8HCX - chains A and B of the 6 polymer chains in the assembly; structure by electron microscopy, 3.50 A resolution.

== Chain A ==
Name: Guanine nucleotide-binding protein G(q) subunit alpha-1
Organism: Homo sapiens
Sequence (246 residues; row label = number of the first residue in the row; note: 113 numbers in that range are skipped by the numbering (no residue carries them; nothing is unmodelled there)):
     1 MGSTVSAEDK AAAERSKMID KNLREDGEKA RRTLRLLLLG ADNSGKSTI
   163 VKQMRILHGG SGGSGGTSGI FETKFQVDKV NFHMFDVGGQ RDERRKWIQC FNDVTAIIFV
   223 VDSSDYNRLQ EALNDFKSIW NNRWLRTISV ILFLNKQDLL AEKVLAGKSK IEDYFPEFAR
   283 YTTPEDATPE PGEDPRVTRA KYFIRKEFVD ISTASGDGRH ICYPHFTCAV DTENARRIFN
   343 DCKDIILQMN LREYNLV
Not modelled in the structure: 1-7, 163-179, 331-332, 359

== Chain B ==
Name: Guanine nucleotide-binding protein G(I)/G(S)/G(T) subunit beta-1
Organism: Homo sapiens
UniProt: P62873 (GBB1_HUMAN); residues 7-345 here correspond to UniProt positions 2-340 (UniProt number = residue number - 5)
Sequence (377 residues; numbered -5 to 371; the number before each row is that of its first residue; numbers below 1 keep their minus sign (Met-5 is residue -5)):
    -5 MHHHHHHGSL LQSELDQLRQ EAEQLKNQIR DARKACADAT LSQITNNIDP VGRIQMRTRR
    55 TLRGHLAKIY AMHWGTDSRL LVSASQDGKL IIWDSYTTNK VHAIPLRSSW VMTCAYAPSG
   115 NYVACGGLDN ICSIYNLKTR EGNVRVSREL AGHTGYLSCC RFLDDNQIVT SSGDTTCALW
   175 DIETGQQTTT FTGHTGDVMS LSLAPDTRLF VSGACDASAK LWDVREGMCR QTFTGHESDI
   235 NAICFFPNGN AFATGSDDAT CRLFDLRADQ ELMTYSHDNI ICGITSVSFS KSGRLLLAGY
   295 DDFNCNVWDA LKADRAGVLA GHDNRVSCLG VTDDGMAVAT GSWDSFLKIW NGSSGGGGSG
   355 GGGSSGVSGW RLFKKIS
Not modelled in the structure: -5 to 7, 346-371
Differences from the reference sequence: initiating methionine (-5); expression tag (-4 to 6, 346-371)
Curated features (UniProtKB/Swiss-Prot):
  - modified residue: Ser7 (N-acetylserine), His271 (Phosphohistidine)

== Interface between chain A and chain B ==
Pairs across the interface (38):
  Ala12(A) - Asn93(B)
  Arg15(A) - Val95(B)  hydrogen bond (side chain-backbone)
  Arg15(A) - His96(B)  hydrogen bond
  Ser16(A) - Asn93(B)
  Ser16(A) - Lys94(B)  hydrogen bond (side chain-backbone)
  Ile19(A) - Lys94(B)
  Ile19(A) - Ala97(B)  hydrophobic
  Asp20(A) - Lys94(B)  salt bridge
  Leu23(A) - Gly58(B)
  Leu23(A) - Leu60(B)
  Leu23(A) - Lys83(B)
  Leu23(A) - Ile85(B)  hydrophobic
  Gly27(A) - Leu60(B)
  Arg35(A) - Trp104(B)
  Ser180(A) - Asn124(B)
  Gly181(A) - Asn124(B)
  Ile182(A) - Trp104(B)
  Ile182(A) - Leu122(B)  hydrophobic
  Phe197(A) - Trp104(B)  hydrophobic
  Gln202(A) - Tyr150(B)
  Arg203(A) - Gly167(B)
  Lys208(A) - Met193(B)
  Lys208(A) - Cys209(B)
  Lys208(A) - Asp233(B)  salt bridge
  Lys208(A) - Asp251(B)  salt bridge
  Trp209(A) - Leu122(B)  hydrophobic
  Gln211(A) - Tyr64(B)
  Gln211(A) - Trp337(B)
  Cys212(A) - Tyr64(B)  hydrogen bond (backbone-side chain)
  Cys212(A) - Gln80(B)
  Cys212(A) - Trp104(B)
  Cys212(A) - Met106(B)  hydrophobic
  Phe213(A) - Trp104(B)  hydrophobic
  Phe213(A) - Leu122(B)  hydrophobic
  Asn214(A) - Trp337(B)
  Asp215(A) - Lys62(B)
  Asp215(A) - Gln80(B)  hydrogen bond
  Trp246(A) - Arg319(B)
Other interface residues (no listed pair), chain A (27 interface residues in all): Arg24, Asp26, Gly201, Glu205, Arg245
Other interface residues (no listed pair), chain B (32 interface residues in all): Ser103, Asp123, Thr148, Gly149, Thr169, Asp191, Asn235, Asp295

== Overview ==
The interface between chain A and chain B involves 27 residues on one side and 32 on the other, with 5
hydrogen bonds and 3 salt bridges. Among the polar pairs are Asp20(A)-Lys94(B), Lys208(A)-Asp233(B) and
Lys208(A)-Asp251(B).
Here chain A is Guanine nucleotide-binding protein G(q) subunit alpha-1 and chain B is Guanine
nucleotide-binding protein G(I)/G(S)/G(T) subunit beta-1, both from Homo sapiens. Entry 8HCX (Cryo-EM
structure of Endothelin1-bound ETBR-Gq complex) was determined by electron microscopy, deposited together with
8HBD and 8HCQ.
